PDB entry 8XYK | electron microscopy, 3.03 A resolution | chains B and S of the 5 polymer chains in the assembly

# Chain B
Protein: Guanine nucleotide-binding protein G(I)/G(S)/G(T) subunit beta-1
Organism: Homo sapiens
Reference sequence: P62873 (GBB1_HUMAN); residues 3-340 here = UniProt positions 3-340
Sequence (350 residues; each row starts with the number of its first residue; numbers below 1 keep their minus sign (Met-9 is residue -9)):
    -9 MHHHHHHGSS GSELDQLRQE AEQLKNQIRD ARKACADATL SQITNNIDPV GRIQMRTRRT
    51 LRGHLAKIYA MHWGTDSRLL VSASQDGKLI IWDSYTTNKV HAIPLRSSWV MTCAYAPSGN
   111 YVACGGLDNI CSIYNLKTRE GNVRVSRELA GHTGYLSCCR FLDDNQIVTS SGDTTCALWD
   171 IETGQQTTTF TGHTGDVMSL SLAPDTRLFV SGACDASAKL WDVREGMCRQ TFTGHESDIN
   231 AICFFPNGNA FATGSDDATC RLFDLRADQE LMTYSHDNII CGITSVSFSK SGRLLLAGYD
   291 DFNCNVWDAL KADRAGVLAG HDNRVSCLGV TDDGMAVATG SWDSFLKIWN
Unresolved in the structure: -9 to 4
Sequence notes: initiating methionine (-9); expression tag (-8 to 2)
Curated features (UniProtKB/Swiss-Prot):
  - modified residue: His266 (Phosphohistidine)
  - natural variant: Leu30 (L30F: In MRD42; uncertain significance), Arg52 (R52G: In MRD42), Gly64 (G64V: In MRD42), Asp76 (D76E: In MRD42; D76G: In MRD42), Gly77 (G77S: In MRD42), Lys78 (K78R: In MRD42), Ile80 (I80N: In MRD42; I80T: In MRD42), His91 (H91R: In MRD42; uncertain significance), Ala92 (A92T: In MRD42), Pro94 (P94S: In MRD42), Leu95 (L95P: In MRD42), Arg96 (R96L: In MRD42), 5 further natural variant entries in UniProt

# Chain S
Protein: Antibody fragment ScFv16
Organism: Mus musculus
Notes: antibody fragment or engineered binder
Sequence (248 residues; each row starts with the number of its first residue; note: 2 numbers in that range are skipped by the numbering (no residue carries them; nothing is unmodelled there); a row labelled like 121A-121N holds insertion residues (121A, then the next letters in order)):
     1 DVQLVESGGG LVQPGGSRKL SCSASGFAFS SFGMHWVRQA PEKGLEWVAY ISSGSGTIYY
    61 ADTVKGRFTI SRDDPKNTLF LQMTSLRSED TAMYYCVRSI YYYGSSPFDF WGQGTTLTVS
   121 S
121A-121N GGGGSGGGGSGGGG
   124 SDIVMTQATS SVPVTPGESV SISCRSSKSL LHSNGNTYLY WFLQRPGQSP QLLIYRMSNL
   184 ASGVPDRFSG SGSGTAFTLT ISRLEAEDVG VYYCMQHLEY PLTFGAGTKL ELK
Unresolved in the structure: 121A-121N, 236
Cystine bridges: Cys22-Cys96, Cys147-Cys217

# How chain B and chain S interact
Residue-residue contacts - 12 pairs, chain B then chain S:
  Asp66(B) - Tyr103(S)
  Arg68(B) - Tyr103(S)
  Leu69(B) - Tyr103(S)  hydrophobic
  Val90(B) - Tyr102(S)  hydrophobic
  Arg129(B) - Val2(S)
  Arg129(B) - Arg98(S)  hydrogen bond (backbone-side chain)
  Arg129(B) - Phe110(S)
  Glu130(B) - Gly26(S)
  Glu130(B) - Phe27(S)
  Glu130(B) - Ala28(S)  hydrogen bond (backbone-backbone)
  Glu130(B) - Phe32(S)
  Gly131(B) - Phe32(S)
Interface residues without a listed pair, chain B (10 interface residues in all): Asp83, His91, Asn132
Interface residues without a listed pair, chain S (10 interface residues in all): Ile100

# Overview
The chain B/chain S interface involves 10 residues from each chain, with 2 hydrogen bonds. Polar pairs include
Arg129(B)-Arg98(S) and Glu130(B)-Ala28(S).
Chain B is Guanine nucleotide-binding protein G(I)/G(S)/G(T) subunit beta-1 (Homo sapiens) and chain S is
Antibody fragment ScFv16 (Mus musculus); the structure, Structure of CXCR3 in complex with VUF10661 and Go
(Full map), was determined by electron microscopy together with 8XXY, 8XXZ, 8XYI, 8Y0H and 8Y0N from the same
study.
